9JZ0 - chains u and y of the 66 polymer chains in the assembly; structure by electron microscopy, 3.50 A resolution.

[Chain u]
Protein: Tail tubular protein gp12
Source organism: Escherichia phage T7
Reference sequence: P03747 (TUBE2_BPT7); residue numbers follow UniProt; this construct covers 1-794
Amino-acid sequence (794 residues; each row starts with the number of its first residue):
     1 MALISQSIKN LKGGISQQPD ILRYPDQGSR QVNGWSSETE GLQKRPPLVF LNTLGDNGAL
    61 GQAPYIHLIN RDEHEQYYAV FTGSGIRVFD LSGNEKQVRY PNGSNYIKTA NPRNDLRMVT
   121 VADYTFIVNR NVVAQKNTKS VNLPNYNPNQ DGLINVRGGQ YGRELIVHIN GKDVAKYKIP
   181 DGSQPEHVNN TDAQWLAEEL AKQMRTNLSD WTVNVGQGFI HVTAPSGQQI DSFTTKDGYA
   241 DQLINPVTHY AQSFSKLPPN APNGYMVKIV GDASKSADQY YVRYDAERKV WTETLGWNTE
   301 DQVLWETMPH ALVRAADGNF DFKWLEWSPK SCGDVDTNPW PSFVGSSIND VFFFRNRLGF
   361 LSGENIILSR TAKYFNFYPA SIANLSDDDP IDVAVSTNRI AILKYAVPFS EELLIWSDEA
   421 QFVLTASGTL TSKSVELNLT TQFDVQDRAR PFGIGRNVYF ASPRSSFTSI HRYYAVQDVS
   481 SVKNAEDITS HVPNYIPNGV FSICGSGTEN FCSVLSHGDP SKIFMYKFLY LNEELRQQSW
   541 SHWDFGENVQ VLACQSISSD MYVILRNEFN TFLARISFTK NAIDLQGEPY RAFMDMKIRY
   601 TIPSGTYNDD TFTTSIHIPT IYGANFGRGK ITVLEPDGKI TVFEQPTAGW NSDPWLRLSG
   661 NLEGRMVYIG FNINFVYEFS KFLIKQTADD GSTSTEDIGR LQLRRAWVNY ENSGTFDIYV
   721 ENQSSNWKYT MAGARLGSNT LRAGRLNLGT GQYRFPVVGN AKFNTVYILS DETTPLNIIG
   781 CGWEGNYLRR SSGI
Unresolved in the structure: 1, 791-794

[Chain y]
Protein: Internal virion protein gp14
Source organism: Escherichia phage T7
Reference sequence: P03724 (GP14_BPT7); residues 1-196 here = UniProt positions 1-196
Amino-acid sequence (196 residues; each row starts with the number of its first residue):
     1 MCWAAAIPIA ISGAQAISGQ NAQAKMIAAQ TAAGRRQAME IMRQTNIQNA DLSLQARSKL
    61 EEASAELTSQ NMQKVQAIGS IRAAIGESML EGSSMDRIKR VTEGQFIREA NMVTENYRRD
   121 YQAIFAQQLG GTQSAASQID EIYKSEQKQK SKLQMVLDPL AIMGSSAASA YASGAFDSKS
   181 TTKAPIVAAK GTKTGR
Unresolved in the structure: 1-24, 144-196

[How chain u and chain y interact]
Residue-residue contacts - 45 pairs, chain u then chain y:
  V156(u) with R57(y), hydrogen bond (backbone-side chain)
  R157(u) with L54(y); R57(y); S58(y), hydrogen bond; E61(y), salt bridge
  Q160(u) with I47(y), hydrogen bond (side chain-backbone); A50(y); D51(y); L54(y)
  Y161(u) with N46(y); A50(y), hydrophobic
  D181(u) with R43(y), salt bridge
  G182(u) with N46(y), hydrogen bond (backbone-side chain)
  S183(u) with M39(y); M42(y); R43(y)
  V188(u) with M42(y), hydrophobic; N46(y)
  T191(u) with A50(y)
  Q242(u) with L54(y)
  L243(u) with L54(y), hydrophobic
  F254(u) with T68(y)
  P259(u) with R57(y)
  R355(u) with E87(y)
  N356(u) with G86(y), hydrogen bond (side chain-backbone)
  R357(u) with E87(y), salt bridge
  T371(u) with A83(y); G86(y); E87(y)
  K373(u) with R82(y)
  N384(u) with M72(y), hydrogen bond (side chain-backbone); V75(y); Q76(y)
  L385(u) with Q76(y)
  S386(u) with V75(y); Q76(y); G79(y); S80(y), hydrogen bond (backbone-backbone)
  D387(u) with A83(y)
  D388(u) with G79(y); R82(y); A83(y)
  T429(u) with A83(y); E87(y)
  L430(u) with E87(y), hydrogen bond (backbone-side chain)
Also at the interface, not in a pair above, chain u (31 interface residues in all): N155, G158, Q184, P185, Y239, G428
Also at the interface, not in a pair above, chain y (24 interface residues in all): S53, L60, A84

[Overview]
31 residues of chain u face 24 of chain y across their interface, with 8 hydrogen bonds and 3 salt bridges.
Among the polar pairs are R157(u)-E61(y), D181(u)-R43(y) and R357(u)-E87(y).
Chain u is Tail tubular protein gp12 and chain y is Internal virion protein gp14, both from Escherichia phage
T7; the structure, portal-tail complex of DNA-ejected T7, was determined by electron microscopy together with
9JYY and 9JYZ from the same study.
